Entry 7OBS (X-ray diffraction, 1.80 A resolution); this record covers chains A and B.

== Chain A ==
Molecule: 14-3-3 protein sigma
From: Homo sapiens
UniProt: P31947 (1433S_HUMAN); residue numbers follow UniProt; this construct covers 1-248
Sequence (253 residues; each row starts with the number of its first residue; numbers below 1 keep their minus sign (Gly-4 is residue -4)):
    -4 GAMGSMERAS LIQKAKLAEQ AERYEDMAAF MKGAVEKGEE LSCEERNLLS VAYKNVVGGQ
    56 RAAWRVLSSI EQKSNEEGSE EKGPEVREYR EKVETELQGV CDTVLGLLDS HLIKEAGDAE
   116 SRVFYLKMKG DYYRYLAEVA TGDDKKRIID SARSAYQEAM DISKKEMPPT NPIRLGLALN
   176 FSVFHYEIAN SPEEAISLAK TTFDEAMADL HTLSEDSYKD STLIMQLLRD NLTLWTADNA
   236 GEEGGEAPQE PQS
Disordered / not traced: 232-248
Construct notes: expression tag (-4 to 0)
Modified / non-standard residues: Cys38 (S-hydroxycysteine; CSO)
UniProt features mapped onto this chain:
  - site (Interaction with phosphoserine on interacting protein): Arg56, Arg129
  - modified residue (Phosphoserine): Ser5, Ser74, Ser248
Bound ions: Mg2+ site 1 near Glu2 (its only coordinating residue here); Ca2+: Glu35, Glu110, Glu188; Mg2+ site 2 near Glu89 (its only coordinating residue here)

== Chain B ==
Molecule: Receptor-interacting serine/threonine-protein kinase 2
Notes: EC 2.7.11.1, 2.7.10.2
UniProt: O43353 (RIPK2_HUMAN); residue numbers follow UniProt; this construct covers 530-540
Sequence (11 residues; row label = number of the first residue in the row):
   530 PSLNLLQNKS M
Disordered / not traced: 530-534
Modified / non-standard residues: Ser539 (phosphoserine; SEP)

== Chain A / chain B interface ==
Residue-residue contacts (26; chain A residue first):
  Lys49(A) with Ser539(B); Met540(B)
  Arg56(A) with Ser539(B)
  Arg60(A) with Gln536(B), hydrogen bond
  Lys122(A) with Met540(B), hydrogen bond (side chain-backbone)
  Arg129(A) with Ser539(B)
  Tyr130(A) with Ser539(B)
  Pro167(A) with Met540(B)
  Gly171(A) with Met540(B)
  Leu174(A) with Lys538(B); Ser539(B); Met540(B), hydrophobic
  Asn175(A) with Ser539(B); Met540(B), hydrogen bond (side chain-backbone)
  Val178(A) with Asn537(B); Lys538(B)
  Glu182(A) with Asn537(B), hydrogen bond
  Ile219(A) with Met540(B), hydrophobic
  Leu222(A) with Met540(B), hydrophobic
  Asp225(A) with Lys538(B), salt bridge
  Asn226(A) with Asn537(B); Lys538(B), hydrogen bond (side chain-backbone)
  Leu229(A) with Leu535(B); Gln536(B); Asn537(B)
  Trp230(A) with Asn537(B), hydrogen bond
Other interface residues (no listed pair), chain A (20 interface residues in all): Asp126, Tyr181

== Summary ==
Chain A and chain B form an interface of 20 and 6 residues respectively; the contacts include 6 hydrogen bonds
and 1 salt bridge. Polar contacts include Asp225(A)-Lys538(B), Arg60(A)-Gln536(B) and Lys122(A)-Met540(B).
Glu35(A), Glu110(A) and Glu188(A) coordinate Ca2+.
Here chain A is 14-3-3 protein sigma (Homo sapiens) and chain B is Receptor-interacting
serine/threonine-protein kinase 2. Entry 7OBS (Crystal structure of 14-3-3 sigma in complex with RIPK2
phosphopeptide) was determined by X-ray diffraction (same publication as 7OB5, 7OBC, 7OBD, 7OBG, 7OBH, 7OBK
and 4 further entries).
